Entry 6M77 (X-ray diffraction, 1.90 A resolution); this record covers chain A.

# Chain A
Molecule: LPXTG-motif cell wall anchor domain protein
Source organism: Enterococcus faecalis ATCC 10100
Sequence (963 residues; each row starts with the number of its first residue):
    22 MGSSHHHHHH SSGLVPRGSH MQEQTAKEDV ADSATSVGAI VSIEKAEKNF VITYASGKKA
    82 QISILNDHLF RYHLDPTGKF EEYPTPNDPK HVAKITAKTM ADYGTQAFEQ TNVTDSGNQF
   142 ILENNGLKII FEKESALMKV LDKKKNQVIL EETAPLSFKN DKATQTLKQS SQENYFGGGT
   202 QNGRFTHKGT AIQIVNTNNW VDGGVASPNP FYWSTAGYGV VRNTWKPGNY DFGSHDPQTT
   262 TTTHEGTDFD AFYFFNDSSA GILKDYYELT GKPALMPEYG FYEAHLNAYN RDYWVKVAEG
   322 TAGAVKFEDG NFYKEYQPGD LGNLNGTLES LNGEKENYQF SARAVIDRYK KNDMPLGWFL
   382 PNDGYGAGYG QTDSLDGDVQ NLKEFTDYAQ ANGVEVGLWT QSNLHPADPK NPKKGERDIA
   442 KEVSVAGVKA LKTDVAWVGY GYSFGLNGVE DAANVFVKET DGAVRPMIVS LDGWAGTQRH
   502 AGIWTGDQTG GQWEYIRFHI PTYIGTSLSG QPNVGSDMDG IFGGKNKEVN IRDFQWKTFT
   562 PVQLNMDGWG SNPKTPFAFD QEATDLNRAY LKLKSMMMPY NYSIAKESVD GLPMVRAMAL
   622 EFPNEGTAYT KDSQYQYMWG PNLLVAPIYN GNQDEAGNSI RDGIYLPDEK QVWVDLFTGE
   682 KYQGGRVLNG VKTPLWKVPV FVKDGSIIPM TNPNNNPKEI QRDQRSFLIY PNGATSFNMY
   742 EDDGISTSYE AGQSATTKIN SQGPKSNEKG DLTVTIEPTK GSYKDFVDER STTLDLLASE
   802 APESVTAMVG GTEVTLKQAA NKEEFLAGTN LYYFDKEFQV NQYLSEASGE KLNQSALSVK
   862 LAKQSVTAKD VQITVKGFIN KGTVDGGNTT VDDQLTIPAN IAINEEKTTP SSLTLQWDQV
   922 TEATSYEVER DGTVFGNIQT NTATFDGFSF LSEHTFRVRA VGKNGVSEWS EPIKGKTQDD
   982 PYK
Unresolved in the structure: 22-56, 902-907, 922-923, 951-954, 976-984
Ion coordination: Ca2+: Ala309, Asp313, Glu336, Glu350
Ligand contacts: 2-acetamido-2-deoxy-beta-D-galactopyranose (NGA): Trp221, Asp384, Gly385, Tyr386, Trp420, Lys453, Asp455, Val456, Leu492, Trp505, Gly507, Asp508, Ile542, Met567, Trp570

# Summary
Ligands of chain A: 2-acetamido-2-deoxy-beta-D-galactopyranose. Ala309, Asp313, Glu336 and Glu350 coordinate
Ca2+.
Chain A is LPXTG-motif cell wall anchor domain protein (Enterococcus faecalis ATCC 10100); the structure, GH31
alpha-N-acetylgalactosaminidase from Enterococcus faecalis in complex with N-acetylgalactosamine, was
determined by X-ray diffraction, deposited together with 6M76.
